Entry 8DHE (X-ray diffraction, 2.20 A resolution); this record covers chains A and C of the 4 polymer chains in the assembly.

[Chain A (and C)]
Protein: Glycosyl hydrolase family 2, sugar bindingdomain protein
From: Tannerella forsythia
Notes: chain C of this document is another copy of the same molecule, construct and numbering; everything in this record applies to it too
UniProt: A0A0E4FP39 (A0A0E4FP39_TANFO); residues 24-687 here correspond to UniProt positions 26-689 (UniProt number = residue number + 2)
Sequence (687 residues; numbered 1 to 687; the number before each row is that of its first residue):
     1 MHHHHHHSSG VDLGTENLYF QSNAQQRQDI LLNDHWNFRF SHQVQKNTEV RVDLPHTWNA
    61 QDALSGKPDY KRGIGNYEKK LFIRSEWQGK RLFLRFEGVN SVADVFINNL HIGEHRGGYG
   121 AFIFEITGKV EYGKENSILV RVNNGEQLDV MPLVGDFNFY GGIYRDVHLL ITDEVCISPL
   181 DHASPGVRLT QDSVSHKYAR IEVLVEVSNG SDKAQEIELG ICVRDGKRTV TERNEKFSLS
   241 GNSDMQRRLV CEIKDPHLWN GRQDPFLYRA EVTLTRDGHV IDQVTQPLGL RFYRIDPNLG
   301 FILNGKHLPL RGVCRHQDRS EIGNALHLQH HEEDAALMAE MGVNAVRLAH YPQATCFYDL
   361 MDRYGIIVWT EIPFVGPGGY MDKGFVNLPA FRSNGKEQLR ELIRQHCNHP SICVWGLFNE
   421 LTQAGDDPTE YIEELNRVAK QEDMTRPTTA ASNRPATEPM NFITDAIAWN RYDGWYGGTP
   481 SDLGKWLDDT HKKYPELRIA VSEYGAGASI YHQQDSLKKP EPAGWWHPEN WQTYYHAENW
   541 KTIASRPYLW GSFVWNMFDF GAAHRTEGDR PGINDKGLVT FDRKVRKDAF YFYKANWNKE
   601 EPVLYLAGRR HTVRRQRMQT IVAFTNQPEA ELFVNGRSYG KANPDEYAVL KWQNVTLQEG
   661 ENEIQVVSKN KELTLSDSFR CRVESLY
Unresolved in the structure: 1-25, 686-687 (chain C: 1-25, 671-673, 686-687)
Differences from the reference sequence: initiating methionine (1); expression tag (2-23)

[Interface between chain A and chain C]
Pairs across the interface - 67 pairs, chain A then chain C:
  Arg39(A) with Met381(C); Asp382(C), salt bridge
  Ser41(A) with Glu146(C); Asp382(C), hydrogen bond
  His42(A) with Pro68(C); Asp69(C)
  Val44(A) with Tyr380(C); Met381(C), hydrogen bond (backbone-backbone); His564(C)
  Gln45(A) with Tyr380(C); Met381(C)
  Lys46(A) with Gly379(C), hydrogen bond (side chain-backbone); Tyr380(C), hydrogen bond (side chain-backbone); Met381(C)
  Glu49(A) with Met381(C)
  Pro68(A) with His42(C)
  Asp69(A) with His42(C)
  Lys71(A) with Glu146(C), salt bridge
  Arg72(A) with Arg72(C)
  Gly73(A) with Glu146(C)
  Ile74(A) with Glu146(C), hydrogen bond (backbone-side chain); Leu148(C), hydrophobic
  Asn76(A) with Asp382(C)
  Asp104(A) with Leu148(C); Leu388(C)
  Phe106(A) with Asp426(C)
  Asn109(A) with Gly425(C); Asp426(C), hydrogen bond (backbone-backbone)
  Leu110(A) with Gly425(C); Asp426(C)
  His111(A) with Asn387(C); Leu388(C); Asp426(C), hydrogen bond (backbone-side chain)
  Arg141(A) with Leu148(C); Asp382(C), salt bridge
  Asn143(A) with Glu146(C), hydrogen bond (side chain-backbone)
  Glu146(A) with Ser41(C); Lys71(C), salt bridge; Gly73(C); Ile74(C), hydrogen bond (side chain-backbone); Asn143(C), hydrogen bond (backbone-side chain)
  Gln147(A) with Gln147(C), hydrogen bond
  Leu148(A) with Ile74(C), hydrophobic; Asp104(C); Arg141(C)
  Gly379(A) with Lys46(C), hydrogen bond (backbone-side chain)
  Tyr380(A) with Val44(C); Gln45(C)
  Met381(A) with Arg39(C); Val44(C), hydrogen bond (backbone-backbone); Gln45(C); Lys46(C)
  Asp382(A) with Arg39(C), salt bridge; Ser41(C), hydrogen bond; Asn76(C); Arg141(C), salt bridge
  Val386(A) with Phe106(C), hydrophobic
  Asn387(A) with His111(C), hydrogen bond (backbone-side chain)
  Leu388(A) with Asp104(C); His111(C)
  Gly425(A) with Asn109(C); Leu110(C)
  Asp426(A) with Phe106(C); Asn109(C), hydrogen bond (backbone-backbone); Leu110(C); His111(C), hydrogen bond (side chain-backbone)
  His564(A) with Val44(C)
Also at the interface, not in a pair above, chain A (36 interface residues in all): Gln43, Arg116
Also at the interface, not in a pair above, chain C (37 interface residues in all): Gln43, Glu49, Glu114, Asp149, Val386

[Overview]
Chain A and chain C form an interface of 36 and 37 residues respectively, with 17 hydrogen bonds and 6 salt
bridges. Among the polar pairs are Arg39(A)-Asp382(C), Lys71(A)-Glu146(C) and Arg141(A)-Asp382(C).
Chain A and chain C are both Glycosyl hydrolase family 2, sugar bindingdomain protein (Tannerella forsythia);
the structure, Tannerella forsythia beta-glucuronidase (mL1), was determined by X-ray diffraction together
with 8E72, 8DHL, 8DHV and 8DHW from the same study.
